Entry 8JKF (electron microscopy, 2.83 A resolution); this record covers chains M and b of the 12 polymer chains in the assembly.

# Chain M
Protein: the heavy chain of antibody 3G2
Organism: Homo sapiens
Notes: antibody fragment or engineered binder
Chain sequence (115 residues; numbered 1 to 115; the number before each row is that of its first residue):
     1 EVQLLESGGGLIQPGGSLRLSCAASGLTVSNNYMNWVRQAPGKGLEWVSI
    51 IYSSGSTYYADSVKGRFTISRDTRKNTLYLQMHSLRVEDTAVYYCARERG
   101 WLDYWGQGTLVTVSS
Unresolved in the structure: 1
Cystine bridges: Cys22-Cys95

# Chain b
Protein: NS1
Organism: Zika virus
UniProt: A0A7U3RUT3 (A0A7U3RUT3_ZIKV); residues 3-354 here correspond to UniProt positions 797-1148 (UniProt number = residue number + 794)
Chain sequence (358 residues; row label = number of the first residue in the row; numbers below 1 keep their minus sign (His-3 is residue -3)):
    -3 HHHHHHGCSVDFSKKETRCGTGVFVYNDVEAWRDRYKYHPDSPRRLAAAV
    47 KQAWEDGICGISSVSRMENIMWRSVEGELNAILEENGVQLTVVVGSVKNP
    97 MWRGPQRLPVPVNELPHGWKAWGKSYFVRAAKTNNSFVVDGDTLKECPLK
   147 HRAWNSFLVEDHGFGVFHTSVWLKVREDYSLECDPAVIGTAVKGKEAVHS
   197 DLGYWIESEKNDTWRLKRAHLIEMKTCEWPKSHTLWTDGIEESDLIIPKS
   247 LAGPLSHHNTREGYRTQMKGPWHSEELEIRFEECPGTKVHVEETCGTRGP
   297 SLRSTTASGRVIEEWCCRECTMPPLSFRAKDGCWYGMEIRPRKEPESNLV
   347 RSMVTAGS
Unresolved in the structure: -3 to 0, 26-29, 353-354
Cystine bridges: Cys4-Cys15, Cys55-Cys143, Cys179-Cys223, Cys280-Cys329, Cys291-Cys312, Cys313-Cys316
Sequence notes: expression tag (-3 to 2)

# Chain M / chain b interface
Residue-residue contacts (10; chain M residue first):
  Ser54(M) with Trp232(b)
  Gly55(M) with Trp232(b)
  Arg71(M) with Thr209(b), hydrogen bond
  Asp72(M) with Glu258(b)
  Thr73(M) with Glu258(b), hydrogen bond
  Arg74(M) with Glu258(b), salt bridge; Gly259(b); Glu315(b), hydrogen bond (side chain-backbone); Cys316(b), hydrogen bond (side chain-backbone); Thr317(b), hydrogen bond
Other interface residues (no listed pair), chain M (7 interface residues in all): Ser56
Other interface residues (no listed pair), chain b (8 interface residues in all): Asp208

# Overview
The interface between chain M and chain b involves 7 residues on one side and 8 on the other; the contacts
include 5 hydrogen bonds and 1 salt bridge. Polar contacts include Arg74(M)-Glu258(b), Arg71(M)-Thr209(b) and
Thr73(M)-Glu258(b).
Here chain M is the heavy chain of antibody 3G2 (Homo sapiens) and chain b is NS1 (Zika virus). Entry 8JKF
(CryoEM structure of sNS1 complexed with Fab 3G2) was determined by electron microscopy (same publication as
8JQM).
